3MF1 - chains A and B; structure by X-ray diffraction, 2.20 A resolution.

[Chain A (and B)]
Name: Bll0957 protein
Source organism: Bradyrhizobium japonicum
Notes: chain B of this document is another copy of the same molecule, construct and numbering; everything in this record applies to it too
UniProtKB: Q89VT8 (Q89VT8_BRAJA); numbering as in UniProt (aligned over 1-326)
Amino-acid sequence (346 residues; each row starts with the number of its first residue; numbers below 1 keep their minus sign (Met-19 is residue -19)):
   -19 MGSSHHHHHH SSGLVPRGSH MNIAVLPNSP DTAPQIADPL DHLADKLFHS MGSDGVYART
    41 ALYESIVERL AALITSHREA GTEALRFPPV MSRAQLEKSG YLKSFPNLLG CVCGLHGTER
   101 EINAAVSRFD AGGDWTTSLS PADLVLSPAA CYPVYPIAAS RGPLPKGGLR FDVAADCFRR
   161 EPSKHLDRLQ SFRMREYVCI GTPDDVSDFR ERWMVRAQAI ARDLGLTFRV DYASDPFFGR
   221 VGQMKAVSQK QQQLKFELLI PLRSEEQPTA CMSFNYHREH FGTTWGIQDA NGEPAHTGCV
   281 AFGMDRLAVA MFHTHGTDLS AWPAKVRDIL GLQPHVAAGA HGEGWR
Not modelled in the structure: -19 to 17, 313-326 (chain B: -19 to 17, 214-233, 313-326)
Differences from the reference sequence: expression tag (-19 to 0)
UniProt features mapped onto this chain:
  - binding site (Zn(2+)): Cys131, Glu176, Cys279
  - binding site (ATP): Arg159, Glu161, Arg168, Leu169, Lys235, Ala250 to Ser253, Arg286
  - binding site (an L-alpha-amino acid): Glu176
Ion coordination: Zn2+: Cys131, Glu176, Cys279 (together with 5'-O-(glycylsulfamoyl)adenosine)
Residues lining bound ligands: 5'-O-(glycylsulfamoyl)adenosine (G5A): Ala129, Cys131, Arg159, Glu161, Asp167, Arg168, Leu169, Phe172, Met174, Glu176, Asp215, Lys235, Ala250, Cys251, Met252, Ser253, Asn255, Cys279, Ala281, Gly283, Arg286
From the paper describing this entry:
  - Zn2+ coordination: Cys131, Glu176, Cys279
  - binding site for 5'-O-(glycylsulfamoyl)adenosine: Glu176
  - specificity-determining residues: Met174, Glu176 (proposed by the authors, not directly observed)

[Interface between chain A and chain B]
Residue-residue contacts (119):
  His29(A) - Glu63(B)  salt bridge
  His29(A) - Leu65(B)
  His29(A) - Arg141(B)
  Ser30(A) - Ile137(B)
  Met31(A) - Phe67(B)  hydrophobic
  Met31(A) - Pro68(B)
  Met31(A) - Val70(B)
  Met31(A) - Ser72(B)
  Met31(A) - Gln75(B)
  Met31(A) - Pro133(B)  hydrophobic
  Ser33(A) - Asp123(B)  hydrogen bond
  Ser33(A) - Leu124(B)
  Val36(A) - Pro68(B)  hydrophobic
  Val36(A) - Val70(B)
  Val36(A) - Leu124(B)  hydrophobic
  Tyr37(A) - Pro68(B)
  Ala38(A) - Arg66(B)
  Ala38(A) - Phe67(B)  hydrophobic
  Arg39(A) - Leu65(B)
  Arg39(A) - Arg66(B)  hydrogen bond (backbone-backbone)
  Ala41(A) - Ala64(B)
  Glu44(A) - Arg66(B)
  Glu63(A) - His29(B)  salt bridge
  Ala64(A) - Ala41(B)  hydrogen bond (backbone-backbone)
  Leu65(A) - His29(B)
  Leu65(A) - Arg39(B)
  Arg66(A) - Ala38(B)
  Arg66(A) - Arg39(B)  hydrogen bond (backbone-backbone)
  Arg66(A) - Glu44(B)
  Phe67(A) - Ala38(B)  hydrophobic
  Phe67(A) - Arg39(B)
  Pro68(A) - Met31(B)
  Pro68(A) - Val36(B)  hydrophobic
  Pro68(A) - Tyr37(B)
  Pro68(A) - Arg39(B)
  Pro68(A) - Ser171(B)
  Pro69(A) - Pro69(B)  hydrophobic
  Pro69(A) - Asp156(B)
  Pro69(A) - Ser171(B)
  Val70(A) - Met31(B)
  Val70(A) - Val36(B)
  Val70(A) - Leu126(B)  hydrophobic
  Val70(A) - Ser171(B)
  Met71(A) - Met31(B)  hydrophobic
  Ser72(A) - Met31(B)
  Arg73(A) - Thr116(B)
  Gln75(A) - Met31(B)  hydrogen bond (side chain-backbone)
  Gln75(A) - Gly32(B)
  Glu77(A) - Trp115(B)  hydrogen bond
  Leu82(A) - Val106(B)
  Leu82(A) - Phe109(B)  hydrophobic
  Leu82(A) - Trp115(B)
  Lys83(A) - Val106(B)
  Lys83(A) - Asp110(B)  salt bridge
  Pro86(A) - Leu95(B)
  Pro86(A) - Ile102(B)  hydrophobic
  Pro86(A) - Val106(B)  hydrophobic
  Leu89(A) - Cys93(B)
  Leu89(A) - Gly94(B)
  Leu89(A) - Trp115(B)  hydrophobic
  Gly90(A) - Cys93(B)
  Cys91(A) - Cys91(B)
  Cys91(A) - Val92(B)
  Cys91(A) - Cys93(B)  hydrogen bond (backbone-backbone)
  Cys91(A) - Leu119(B)  hydrophobic
  Val92(A) - Cys91(B)
  Val92(A) - Leu126(B)  hydrophobic
  Cys93(A) - Leu89(B)
  Cys93(A) - Gly90(B)
  Cys93(A) - Cys91(B)  hydrogen bond (backbone-backbone)
  Cys93(A) - Val92(B)
  Cys93(A) - Cys93(B)  disulfide
  Gly94(A) - Leu89(B)
  Leu95(A) - Pro86(B)
  His96(A) - Arg160(B)
  Ile102(A) - Pro86(B)  hydrophobic
  Val106(A) - Leu82(B)
  Val106(A) - Lys83(B)
  Val106(A) - Pro86(B)  hydrophobic
  Phe109(A) - Glu77(B)
  Phe109(A) - Leu82(B)  hydrophobic
  Asp110(A) - Lys83(B)  salt bridge
  Trp115(A) - Glu77(B)  hydrogen bond
  Trp115(A) - Leu82(B)
  Trp115(A) - Leu89(B)  hydrophobic
  Trp115(A) - Cys91(B)  hydrophobic
  Thr116(A) - Arg73(B)
  Thr116(A) - Pro121(B)
  Leu119(A) - Cys91(B)  hydrophobic
  Leu119(A) - Cys93(B)  hydrophobic
  Pro121(A) - Thr116(B)
  Ala122(A) - Arg160(B)
  Asp123(A) - Ser33(B)  hydrogen bond
  Asp123(A) - Arg160(B)  salt bridge
  Leu124(A) - Ser33(B)
  Leu124(A) - Phe158(B)  hydrophobic
  Leu124(A) - Arg160(B)
  Leu126(A) - Val70(B)  hydrophobic
  Leu126(A) - Val92(B)  hydrophobic
  Leu126(A) - Leu126(B)  hydrophobic
  Pro133(A) - Met31(B)  hydrophobic
  Ile137(A) - Ser30(B)
  Ile137(A) - Ala38(B)  hydrophobic
  Arg141(A) - His29(B)
  Asp156(A) - Pro69(B)
  Phe158(A) - Leu124(B)  hydrophobic
  Arg160(A) - Leu95(B)  hydrogen bond (side chain-backbone)
  Arg160(A) - His96(B)
  Arg160(A) - Ala122(B)
  Arg160(A) - Asp123(B)  salt bridge
  Arg160(A) - Leu124(B)
  Ser171(A) - Pro68(B)
  Ser171(A) - Pro69(B)
  Ser171(A) - Val70(B)
  Phe218(A) - Glu99(B)
  Phe218(A) - Ile102(B)  hydrophobic
  Phe218(A) - Asn103(B)
  Gly219(A) - Glu99(B)
  Arg220(A) - Glu99(B)  salt bridge
Interface residues without a listed pair, chain A (60 interface residues in all): Gly32, Thr40, Asn87, Gln170
Interface residues without a listed pair, chain B (59 interface residues in all): Thr40, Met71, Asn87, Gln170
Inter-chain disulfides: Cys93(A)-Cys93(B)

[In short]
60 residues of chain A and 59 residues of chain B are in contact, with 1 disulfide bond, 11 hydrogen bonds and
7 salt bridges. Polar contacts include His29(A)-Glu63(B), Lys83(A)-Asp110(B) and Asp123(A)-Arg160(B). Chain A
binds 5'-O-(glycylsulfamoyl)adenosine. The paper reports a binding site for 5'-O-(glycylsulfamoyl)adenosine at
Glu176(A); Zn2+ coordination by Cys131(A), Glu176(A) and Cys279(A).
Chain A and chain B are both Bll0957 protein (Bradyrhizobium japonicum); the structure, Crystal structure of
class II aaRS homologue (Bll0957) complexed with an analogue of glycyl adenylate, was determined by X-ray
diffraction, deposited together with 3MEY and 3MF2.
